PDB entry 5IJO | electron microscopy, 21.40 A resolution (very low resolution: no residue pairs are listed; an interface is given only as per-side residue counts) | chains O and P of the 26 polymer chains in the assembly

[Chain O]
Molecule: Nuclear pore complex protein Nup93
From: Homo sapiens
Reference sequence: Q8N1F7 (NUP93_HUMAN); residue numbers follow UniProt; this construct covers 1-819
Sequence (819 residues; each row starts with the number of its first residue):
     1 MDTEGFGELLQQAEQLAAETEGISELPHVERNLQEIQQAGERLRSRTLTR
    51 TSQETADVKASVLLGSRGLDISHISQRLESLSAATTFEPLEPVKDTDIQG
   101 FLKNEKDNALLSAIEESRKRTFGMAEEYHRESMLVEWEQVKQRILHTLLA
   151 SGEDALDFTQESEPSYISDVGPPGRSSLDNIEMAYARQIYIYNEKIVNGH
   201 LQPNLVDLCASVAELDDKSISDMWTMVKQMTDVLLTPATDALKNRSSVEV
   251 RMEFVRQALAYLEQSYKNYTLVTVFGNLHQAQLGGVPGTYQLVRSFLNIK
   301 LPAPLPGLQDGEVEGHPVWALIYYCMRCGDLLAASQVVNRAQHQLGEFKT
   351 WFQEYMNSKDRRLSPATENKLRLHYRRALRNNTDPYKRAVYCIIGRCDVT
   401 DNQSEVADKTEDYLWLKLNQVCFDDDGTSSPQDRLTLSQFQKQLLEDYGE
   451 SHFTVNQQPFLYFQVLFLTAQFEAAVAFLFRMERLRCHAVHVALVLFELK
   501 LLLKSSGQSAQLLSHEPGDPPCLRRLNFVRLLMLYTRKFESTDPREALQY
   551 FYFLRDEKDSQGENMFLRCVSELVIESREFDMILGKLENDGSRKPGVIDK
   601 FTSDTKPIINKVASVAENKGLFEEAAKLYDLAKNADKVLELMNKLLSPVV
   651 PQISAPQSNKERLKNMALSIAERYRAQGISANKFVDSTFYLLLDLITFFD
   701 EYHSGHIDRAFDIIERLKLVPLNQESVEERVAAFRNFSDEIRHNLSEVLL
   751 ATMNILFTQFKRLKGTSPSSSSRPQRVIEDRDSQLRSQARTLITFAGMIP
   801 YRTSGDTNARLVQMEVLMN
Unresolved in the structure: 43-172, 235-249, 280-281, 456-458, 505-521, 766-777, 816-819
UniProt features mapped onto this chain:
  - modified residue: T49 (Phosphothreonine), S52 (Phosphoserine), S66 (Phosphoserine), S72 (Phosphoserine), S75 (Phosphoserine), S80 (Phosphoserine), S430 (Phosphoserine), S767 (Phosphoserine)
  - natural variant: R388 (R388W: In NPHS12), G591 (G591V: In NPHS12), Y629 (Y629C: In NPHS12)

[Chain P]
Molecule: Nuclear pore complex protein Nup205
From: Homo sapiens
Reference sequence: Q92621 (NU205_HUMAN); residues 1-2012 here = UniProt positions 1-2012
Sequence (2012 residues; each row starts with the number of its first residue):
     1 MATPLAVNSAASLWGPYKDIWHKVGNALWRRQPEAVHLLDKILKKHKPDF
    51 ISLFKNPPKNVQQHEKVQKASTEGVAIQGQQGTRLLPEQLIKEAFILSDL
   101 FDIGELAAVELLLAGEHQQPHFPGLTRGLVAVLLYWDGKRCIANSLKALI
   151 QSRRGKTWTLELSPELASMTTRFTDELMEQGLTYKVLTLVSQIDVNNEFE
   201 KLQRERGLGSEKHRKEVSDLIKECRQSLAESLFAWACQSPLGKEDTLLLI
   251 GHLERVTVEANGSLDAVNLALLMALLYCFDISFIEQSTEERDDMIHQLPL
   301 LTEKQYIATIHSRLQDSQLWKLPGLQATVRLAWALALRGISQLPDVTALA
   351 EFTEADEAMAELAIADNVFLFLMESVVVSEYFYQEEFYIRRVHNLITDFL
   401 ALMPMKVKQLRNRADEDARMIHMSMQMGNEPPISLRRDLEHLMLLIGELY
   451 KKNPFHLELALEYWCPTEPLQTPTIMGSYLGVAHQRPPQRQVVLSKFVRQ
   501 MGDLLPPTIYIPYLKMLQGLANGPQCAHYCFSLLKVNGSSHVENIQGAGG
   551 SPVSWEHFFHSLMLYHEHLRKDLPSADSVQYRHLPSRGITQKEQDGLIAF
   601 LQLTSTIITWSENARLALCEHPQWTPVVVILGLLQCSIPPVLKAELLKTL
   651 AAFGKSPEIAASLWQSLEYTQILQTVRIPSQRQAIGIEVELNEIESRCEE
   701 YPLTRAFCQLISTLVESSFPSNLGAGLRPPGFDPYLQFLRDSVFLRFRTR
   751 AYRRAAEKWEVAEVVLEVFYKLLRDYEPQLEDFVDQFVELQGEEIIAYKP
   801 PGFSLMYHLLNESPMLELALSLLEEGVKQLDTYAPFPGKKHLEKAVQHCL
   851 ALLNLTLQKENLFMDLLRESQLALIVCPLEQLLQGINPRTKKADNVVNIA
   901 RYLYHGNTNPELAFESAKILCCISCNSNIQIKLVGDFTHDQSISQKLMAG
   951 FVECLDCEDAEEFVRLEEGSELEKKLVAIRHETRIHILNLLITSLECNPP
  1001 NLALYLLGFELKKPVSTTNLQDPGVLGCPRTCLHAILNILEKGTEGRTGP
  1051 VAVRESPQLAELCYQVIYQLCACSDTSGPTMRYLRTSQDFLFSQLQYLPF
  1101 SNKEYEISMLNQMSWLMKTASIELRVTSLNRQRSHTQRLLHLLLDDMPVK
  1151 PYSDGEGGIEDENRSVSGFLHFDTATKVRRKILNILDSIDFSQEIPEPLQ
  1201 LDFFDRAQIEQVIANCEHKNLRGQTVCNVKLLHRVLVAEVNALQGMAAIG
  1251 QRPLLMEEISTVLQYVVGRNKLLQCLHAKRHALESWRQLVEIILTACPQD
  1301 LIQAEDRQLIIRDILQDVHDKILDDEAAQELMPVVAGAVFTLTAHLSQAV
  1351 LTEQKETSVLGPAEAHYAFMLDSCFTSPPPEENPLVGFASIGDSSLYIIL
  1401 KKLLDFILKTGGGFQRVRTHLYGSLLYYLQIAQRPDEPDTLEAAKKTMWE
  1451 RLTAPEDVFSKLQRENIAIIESYGAALMEVVCRDACDGHEIGRMLALALL
  1501 DRIVSVDKQQQWLLYLSNSGYLKVLVDSLVEDDRTLQSLLTPQPPLLKAL
  1551 YTYESKMAFLTRVAKIQQGALELLRSGVIVRLAQCQVYDMRPETDPQSMF
  1601 GMRDPPMFIPTPVDRYRQILLPALQLCQVILTSSMAQHLQAAGQVLQFLI
  1651 SHSDTIQAILRCQDVSAGSLQELALLTGIISKAALPGILSELDVDVNEGS
  1701 LMELQGHIGRFQRQCLGLLSRFGGSDRLRQFKFQDDNVEGDKVSKKDEIE
  1751 LAMQQICANVMEYCQSLMLQSSPTFQHAVCLFTPSLSETVNRDGPRQDTQ
  1801 APVVPYWRLPGLGIIIYLLKQSANDFFSYYDSHRQSVSKLQNVEQLPPDE
  1851 IKELCQSVMPAGVDKISTAQKYVLARRRLVKVINNRAKLLSLCSFIIETC
  1901 LFILWRHLEYYLLHCMPTDSQDSLFASRTLFKSRRLQDSFASETNLDFRS
  1951 GLAIVSQHDLDQLQADAINAFGESLQKKLLDIEGLYSKVRSRYSFIQALV
  2001 RRIRGLLRISRN
Unresolved in the structure: 1-8, 26-37, 76-81, 120-128, 155-163, 175-180, 257-262, 287-303, 380-383, 421-426, 455-457, 468-492, 538-552, 574-590, 621-624, 640-641, 671, 681-685, 745, 752-753, 784-791, 813, 828-838, 873-875, 889-891, 907-908, 925-1391, 1596-1606, 1693-2012
UniProt features mapped onto this chain:
  - modified residue: A2 (N-acetylalanine), T3 (Phosphothreonine), S575 (Phosphoserine), S1165 (Phosphoserine), S1167 (Phosphoserine), S1939 (Phosphoserine), S1942 (Phosphoserine)
  - natural variant: F1995 (F1995S: In NPHS13)

[Interface between chain O and chain P]
At this resolution (21 A) residue pairs are not listed: 8 residues of chain O and 11 of chain P lie at the interface.

[Summary]
The interface between chain O and chain P involves 8 residues on one side and 11 on the other.
Chain O is Nuclear pore complex protein Nup93 and chain P is Nuclear pore complex protein Nup205, both from
Homo sapiens; the structure, Alternative composite structure of the inner ring of the human nuclear pore
complex (16 copies of ..., was determined by electron microscopy (same publication as 5IJN).
